9E2J - chains C and D of the 6 polymer chains in the assembly; structure by electron microscopy, 3.59 A resolution.

Chain C (and D):
Name: Variediene synthase
Source organism: Aspergillus stellatus
Notes: EC 4.2.3.218, 4.2.3.219, 2.5.1.29, 2.5.1.81; chain D of this document is another copy of the same molecule, construct and numbering; everything in this record applies to it too
UniProt: A0A0P0ZD79 (EVVS_EMEVA); residues 21-725 here correspond to UniProt positions 1-705 (UniProt number = residue number - 20)
Chain sequence (725 residues; each row starts with the number of its first residue):
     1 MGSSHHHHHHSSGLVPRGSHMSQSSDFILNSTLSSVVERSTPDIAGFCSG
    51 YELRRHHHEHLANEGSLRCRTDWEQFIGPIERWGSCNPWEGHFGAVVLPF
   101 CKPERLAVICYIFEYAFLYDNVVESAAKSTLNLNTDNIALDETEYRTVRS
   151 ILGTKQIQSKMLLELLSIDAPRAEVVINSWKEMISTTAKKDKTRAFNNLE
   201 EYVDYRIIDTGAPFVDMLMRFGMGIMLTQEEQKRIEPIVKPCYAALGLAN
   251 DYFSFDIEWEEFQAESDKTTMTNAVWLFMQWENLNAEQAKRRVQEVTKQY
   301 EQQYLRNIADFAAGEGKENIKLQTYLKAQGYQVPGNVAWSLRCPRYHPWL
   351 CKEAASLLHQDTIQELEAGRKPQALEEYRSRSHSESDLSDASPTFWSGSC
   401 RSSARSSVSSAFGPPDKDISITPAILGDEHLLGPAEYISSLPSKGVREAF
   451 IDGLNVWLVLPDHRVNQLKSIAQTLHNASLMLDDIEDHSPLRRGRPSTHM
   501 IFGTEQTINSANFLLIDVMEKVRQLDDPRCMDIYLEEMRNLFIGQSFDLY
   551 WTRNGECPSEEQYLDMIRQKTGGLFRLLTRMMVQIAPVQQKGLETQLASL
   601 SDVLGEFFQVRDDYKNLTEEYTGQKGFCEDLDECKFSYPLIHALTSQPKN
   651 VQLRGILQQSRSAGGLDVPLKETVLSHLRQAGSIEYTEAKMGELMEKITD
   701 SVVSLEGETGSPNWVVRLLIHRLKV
Not modelled in the structure: 1-27, 36-41, 51-55, 125-144, 189-194, 362-425, 619-630, 725 (chain D: 1-26, 38-41, 125-143, 190-196, 318-320, 365-425, 620-627, 725)
Differences from the reference sequence: initiating methionine (1); expression tag (2-20)
UniProt features mapped onto this chain:
  - motif: D120 to E124 (DDXXD 1), N250 to E258 (NSE/DTE), D483 to D487 (DDXXD 2)
  - binding site (Mg(2+)): D120, D483, D487
  - binding site (substrate): D120, R206 to D209, N250, S254 to E258, R345, Y346
  - binding site (isopentenyl diphosphate): K444, R447, H476, R493
  - binding site (dimethylallyl diphosphate): R492, K570, T571, Q609, N616, K625, K635

Interface between chain C and chain D:
Residue-residue contacts (96; chain C residue first):
  Y145(C) - V459(D)  hydrophobic
  V148(C) - L460(D)
  L152(C) - N455(D)
  L152(C) - V456(D)  hydrophobic
  Q156(C) - V456(D)
  Q156(C) - P712(D)
  Q156(C) - N713(D)
  Q156(C) - W714(D)
  S159(C) - V715(D)
  S159(C) - L718(D)
  K160(C) - W714(D)
  L162(C) - L718(D)  hydrophobic
  L163(C) - R717(D)
  L166(C) - H721(D)
  L426(C) - I543(D)
  L426(C) - F547(D)
  L426(C) - Q562(D)
  L426(C) - M566(D)  hydrophobic
  L426(C) - Q569(D)  hydrogen bond (backbone-side chain)
  G427(C) - I543(D)
  G427(C) - F547(D)
  D428(C) - R539(D)  salt bridge
  D428(C) - I543(D)
  H430(C) - S546(D)
  H430(C) - F547(D)
  H430(C) - Y550(D)
  L431(C) - F542(D)
  L431(C) - I543(D)  hydrophobic
  D452(C) - K155(D)  salt bridge
  N455(C) - L152(D)
  V456(C) - L152(D)  hydrophobic
  V456(C) - Q156(D)
  V459(C) - V148(D)  hydrophobic
  V459(C) - L152(D)  hydrophobic
  L482(C) - I508(D)  hydrophobic
  L482(C) - N512(D)
  E486(C) - E505(D)
  F502(C) - R553(D)
  G503(C) - R553(D)
  E505(C) - L482(D)
  E505(C) - I485(D)
  E505(C) - E486(D)
  E505(C) - L549(D)
  Q506(C) - S546(D)  hydrogen bond (side chain-backbone)
  I508(C) - I508(D)  hydrophobic
  N509(C) - F542(D)
  N509(C) - Q545(D)
  N509(C) - S546(D)
  N509(C) - L549(D)
  N512(C) - L482(D)
  N512(C) - N512(D)  hydrogen bond
  N512(C) - L515(D)
  N512(C) - F542(D)
  F513(C) - R539(D)
  F513(C) - F542(D)  hydrophobic
  I516(C) - M519(D)  hydrophobic
  I516(C) - L535(D)  hydrophobic
  M519(C) - M519(D)  hydrophobic
  R523(C) - M531(D)
  P528(C) - R523(D)
  M531(C) - R523(D)
  D532(C) - R523(D)  salt bridge
  Y534(C) - I516(D)  hydrophobic
  L535(C) - M519(D)
  L535(C) - E520(D)
  L535(C) - R523(D)
  R539(C) - F513(D)
  F542(C) - L431(D)
  F542(C) - N509(D)
  F542(C) - N512(D)
  I543(C) - G427(D)
  I543(C) - D428(D)
  S546(C) - L431(D)
  S546(C) - N509(D)
  F547(C) - L426(D)
  F547(C) - G427(D)
  F547(C) - H430(D)
  L549(C) - E505(D)
  L549(C) - Q506(D)
  Y550(C) - H430(D)
  Y550(C) - Q506(D)
  R553(C) - G503(D)
  Q562(C) - L426(D)
  D565(C) - L426(D)
  P712(C) - Q156(D)
  W714(C) - Q156(D)  hydrogen bond (backbone-side chain)
  W714(C) - S159(D)  hydrogen bond (backbone-side chain)
  W714(C) - K160(D)
  V715(C) - K155(D)
  V715(C) - Q156(D)
  V715(C) - S159(D)
  R717(C) - L163(D)
  L718(C) - L162(D)  hydrophobic
  L718(C) - L163(D)
  L718(C) - L166(D)  hydrophobic
  H721(C) - L166(D)
Interface residues without a listed pair, chain C (58 interface residues in all): K155, E429, I501, L515, Q545, N713
Interface residues without a listed pair, chain D (63 interface residues in all): F76, E429, I501, F502, D532, M538, W551, D565, S711

Overview:
Chain C and chain D form an interface of 58 and 63 residues respectively, with 5 hydrogen bonds and 3 salt
bridges. Among the polar pairs are D428(C)-R539(D), D452(C)-K155(D) and D532(C)-R523(D).
Chain C and chain D are both Variediene synthase (Aspergillus stellatus); the structure, Variediene synthase
with five cyclases, was determined by electron microscopy (same publication as 9E2H, 9E2I, 9E2K, 9E2L and
9E2M).
